8GLK - chains D and A of the 4 polymer chains in the assembly; structure by electron microscopy, 2.80 A resolution.

== Chain D ==
Name: Endonuclease I
From: Flavobacterium johnsoniae
Reference sequence: A5FAQ0 (A5FAQ0_FLAJ1); residues 540-614 here = UniProt positions 540-614
Chain sequence (75 residues; numbered 540 to 614; the number before each row is that of its first residue):
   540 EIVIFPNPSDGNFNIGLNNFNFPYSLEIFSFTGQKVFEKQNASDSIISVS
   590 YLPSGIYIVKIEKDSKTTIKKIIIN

== Chain A ==
Name: Protein involved in gliding motility SprA
From: Flavobacterium johnsoniae
Reference sequence: A0A1M5G5I4 (A0A1M5G5I4_FLAJO); numbering as in UniProt (aligned over 1-2403)
Chain sequence (2403 residues; each row starts with the number of its first residue):
     1 MRKICIFLLVLFCGNVLRSQVKPAVQDTTKTQFSVGKMELENPPSILSAY
    51 KYDPITDRYIYTTSVDGFSIDYPLVLTPKEYEDLLLKESRRDYFRKKMDA
   101 IDGKKTGAEAAKKDLLPRYYINSSLFESIFGSNTIDVKPTGSVEMDLGVR
   151 YTKQDNPAFSPRNRSSLTFDFDQRISMSLMGKIGTRLEVNANYDTQSTFA
   201 FQNLFKLAYTPSEDDIIQKVEVGNVSMPLNSTLIRGAQSLFGVKTQLQFG
   251 RTTITGVFSEQKSQTKSVVAENGGTVQNFDLYALDYDNDRHFFLSQYFRN
   301 KYDVSLKNYPFIDSRVQITRLEVWVTNKQNRVTTTGGGNNLRNIIALQDL
   351 GEAQVSGVPDNEVVVISSTAGFFNNPIDSPTSNTNNKYDPATIGQAGSFL
   401 NSNIREIVTAKSGFNNTNVSEATDYSVLENARKLTTNEYTFNPQLGYISL
   451 QQRLANDEILAVAFEYTVGGKVYQVGEFGSDGVDATVVTGNNSSNQAIIT
   501 QSLVLKMLKSNLTNVKNPVWNLMMKNVYQIPQAYQIKQDDFRLNILYTDP
   551 SPINYITPVQGSSFPPNPAPDSKVEQTPLLNVFNLDRLNYNNDPQAGGDG
   601 FFDYIPGVTVDVQNGRVIFTTKEPFGELIFNKLQTGAGESYNDPTTYNAN
   651 QQKYVFRNMYRNTQAGALQDSDKNKFLLRGKYKSSGSNGIPIGAFNVPQG
   701 SVVVTAAGRVLVEGIDYSVDYQLGRVQILDPSLQASNTPIEVSLENNSIF
   751 GQQTRRFMGFNIEHKISDKFVIGGTYLKMTERPFTQKSTYGQESVNNTIF
   801 GFNGNYSTEVPFLTRLANKLPNIDTDVPSNLSIRGEVAFLRPDAPKASDF
   851 QGEATIYVDDFEGSQSTIDMRSAYAWSLASTPFITSINDNTFNANSNTLE
   901 YGFKRAKLSWYTIDPVFYSSKPSGISNDDLSLNTTRRIYSRELYPNTDIA
   951 QGQIQVVNTLDLTYYPGERGPYNNNPSFGASNPSANFGGIMRALNSTNFE
  1001 QGNVEYIQFWVLDPYVGNGESPATNAGKIYFNLGEISEDVLKDGRKQYEN
  1051 GLGPDQVMVNPQPLWGDVPASQSLIYAFDTNPDNRKNQDVGLDGLPSSRE
  1101 GSIYTNYAGEADPAGDDYTYYLNADGGVLERYKNYNGTEGNSAVSINDPN
  1151 RGSTTLPDVEDINRDNTMSTINAYYEYSIDVKPGMQVGENYITDIREVTN
  1201 VDLPNGGTTNARWIQFKIPVSQPQNTIGNITDFRSIRFMRMFMTGFNSQM
  1251 TVRFGALDLVRGEWRRYTGTLDANDQNPDDDGVEFDVAAVNIQENGTKCP
  1301 VNYVMPPGVQREQLYNNNTVINQNEQALAVRIGGAGLQYQDSRAVFKNVS
  1351 VDMRQYKKLKMFLHAESLPNQPTLEDDEMVGFIRFGNDFTQNFYQVEIPL
  1401 KVTKTGGSCSISPDLVWMDDNSIDLALDLLTRMKIKAMSIDINSSKRDVN
  1451 GIYYPDNDPDLEGGDGDGKLTLGIKGNPNFGLVRNLMVGVKSRADHKDIK
  1501 GEVWFNELRLADLENKGGMAAILNVDTNMADFATVSATGRKSTIGFGSLE
  1551 QGANERDREDVQQYNIVTNLNLGKLLPKKWGINLPFNYAIGEEVITPEYD
  1601 PFNQDIKLDQLIRETTDQAEKDNIRTRAIDYTKRKSINFIGVRKDRAPEQ
  1651 KPHVYDIENFTFSQSYNQVERHDYEVADYEDEQSNSAVNYAYTFQPKEVV
  1701 PFKSTKFMKKSEYWKLLSDFNFNYLPSNISFNTNILRQSNRQQFREVEVE
  1751 GIGLDPLYRRNFAFNYQYGFGFNLTKSLKLNYSATSNNIVRNFLNDDNSP
  1801 KEDFNIWDDYLDIGTPNQHAQQLVLNYDIPINKIPIFGFVKASYSYTADY
  1851 MWQRSSTAFSEYEDPNGTVYDLGNTIQNSNSNTLTTTLNMNTLYKYLGLT
  1901 PGAKKTAKPKTAAPPKPGEKIVNTAKPVVSSSPFYDGLIGVLTSIKNVQI
  1951 NYTKNSGTVLPGYTPSVGFLGTSKPSLGFVFGSQDDVRYEAAKRGWLTTY
  2001 QDFNQSFTQVSNKLLKVTANIDLLPDLKVDLSMDRSYSENTSEQYSVDPS
  2051 TNEYKPLSPYTYGMFSISTVMIKTAFSPSDETQSAAFDDFRSNRLIIANR
  2101 LAEGHYGSGVAIPRYGDANNPIPAETDPNYAVYTANQGYPIGYTKSNQAV
  2151 LLPAFLAAYTGSDASSSSTNIFRSFPIPNWSIKYNGLMRYKYFKDKFKRF
  2201 SLQHNYRASYTINQFRSNFDYNSSPKVQDVNTNFYNEIIMSNVNLVEQFS
  2251 PLIRMDFELKSSLRVLSEIKKDRALSMSFDNNLLTEVKGMEYIIGLGYRF
  2301 KDVIFSSRLADNPTGIIKSDINIKADFSLRNNETLVRYLDYDNNQLAAGQ
  2351 NIWSLKLTADYSFSKNLTAIFYYDHSFSKAVISTSFPLTNIRSGFTLRYN
  2401 FGN
Not modelled in the structure: 1-128, 1697-1720, 1893-1940, 2306-2315, 2402-2403
Small-molecule neighbours: Lauryl Maltose Neopentyl Glycol (LMN): Val143, Glu144, Met145, Phe2363, Ser2364, Lys2365, Asn2366, Leu2367, Leu2397, Tyr2399

== How chain D and chain A interact ==
Pairs across the interface (25; chain D residue first):
  Asp549(D) - Asp869(A)  hydrogen bond (side chain-backbone)
  Asn551(D) - Thr867(A)  hydrogen bond (side chain-backbone)
  Asn551(D) - Ile868(A)
  Asn560(D) - Tyr534(A)
  Phe561(D) - Gln451(A)
  Phe561(D) - Gln452(A)
  Pro562(D) - Tyr534(A)  hydrogen bond (backbone-side chain)
  Phe568(D) - Phe750(A)  hydrophobic
  Phe568(D) - Gly751(A)
  Phe570(D) - Asn1316(A)
  Phe570(D) - Asn1317(A)
  Thr571(D) - Tyr1315(A)
  Gly572(D) - Gly751(A)
  Gln573(D) - Phe784(A)
  Lys574(D) - Gly751(A)
  Asn580(D) - Gln532(A)  hydrogen bond (backbone-side chain)
  Ser582(D) - Arg290(A)
  Ile585(D) - Ser996(A)
  Ser587(D) - Arg1261(A)
  Ser589(D) - Ser866(A)
  Ser589(D) - Thr867(A)  hydrogen bond (side chain-backbone)
  Tyr590(D) - Ser866(A)
  Pro592(D) - Gln1323(A)
  Ser593(D) - Asn1316(A)  hydrogen bond (backbone-side chain)
  Lys599(D) - Phe750(A)
Also at the interface, not in a pair above, chain D (22 interface residues in all): Gln579, Asp603
Also at the interface, not in a pair above, chain A (20 interface residues in all): Gly863, Leu1314

== In short ==
Chain D and chain A form an interface of 22 and 20 residues respectively, with 6 hydrogen bonds. Among the
polar pairs are Asp549(D)-Asp869(A), Asn551(D)-Thr867(A) and Pro562(D)-Tyr534(A). Chain A binds Lauryl Maltose
Neopentyl Glycol.
Here chain D is Endonuclease I and chain A is Protein involved in gliding motility SprA, both from
Flavobacterium johnsoniae. Entry 8GLK (The Type 9 Secretion System dGldL peak II, NucA substrate bound
complex) was determined by electron microscopy.
